3ANT - chains A and B; structure by X-ray diffraction, 2.40 A resolution.

[Chain A (and B)]
Name: Epoxide hydrolase 2
From: Homo sapiens
Notes: EC 3.3.2.10; fragment: hydrolase domain; chain B of this document is another copy of the same molecule, construct and numbering; everything in this record applies to it too
UniProtKB: P34913 (HYES_HUMAN); residue numbers follow UniProt; this construct covers 230-555
Chain sequence (336 residues; numbered 220 to 555; the number before each row is that of its first residue):
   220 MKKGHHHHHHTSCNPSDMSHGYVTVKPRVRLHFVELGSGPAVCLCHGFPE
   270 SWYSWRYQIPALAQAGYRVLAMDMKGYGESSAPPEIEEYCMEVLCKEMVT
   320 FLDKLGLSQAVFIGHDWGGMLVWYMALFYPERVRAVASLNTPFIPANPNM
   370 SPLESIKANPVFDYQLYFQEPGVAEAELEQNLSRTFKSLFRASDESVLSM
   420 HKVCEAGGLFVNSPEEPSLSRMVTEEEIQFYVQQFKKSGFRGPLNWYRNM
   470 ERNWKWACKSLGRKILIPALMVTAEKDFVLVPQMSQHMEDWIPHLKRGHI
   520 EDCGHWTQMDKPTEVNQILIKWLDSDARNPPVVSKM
Unresolved in the structure: 220-231, 546-555
Sequence notes: expression tag (220-229)
Small-molecule neighbours: S82 (4-[3-(1-methylethyl)-1,2,4-oxadiazol-5-yl]-N-[(1S,2R)-2-phenylcyclopropyl]piperidine-1-carboxamide): Phe267, Pro268, Asp335, Trp336, Met339, Thr360, Ile363, Phe381, Tyr383, Gln384, Phe387, Leu408, Met419, Leu428, Tyr466, Val498, Leu499, Met503, His524, Trp525
Swiss-Prot annotation at these positions:
  - motif: Ser553 to Met555 (Microbody targeting signal)
  - active site: Asp335 (Nucleophile), Tyr466 (Proton donor), His524 (Proton acceptor)
  - binding site (substrate): Tyr383
  - modified residue: Ser370 (Phosphoserine), Lys421 (N6-succinyllysine), Lys455 (N6-succinyllysine), Lys554 (N6-succinyllysine)
  - lipidation: Cys522 (S-(15-deoxy-Delta12,14-prostaglandin J2-9-yl)cysteine)

[How chain A and chain B interact]
Residue-residue contacts - 41 pairs, chain A then chain B:
  Ser235(A) - Thr243(B)
  Ser235(A) - Lys323(B)  hydrogen bond (backbone-side chain)
  Asp236(A) - Lys323(B)  salt bridge
  Ser238(A) - Tyr241(B)
  Ser238(A) - Val242(B)
  Ser238(A) - Phe252(B)
  Ser238(A) - Lys323(B)
  Ser238(A) - Leu324(B)
  His239(A) - His239(B)
  His239(A) - Gly240(B)
  His239(A) - Tyr241(B)  hydrogen bond (backbone-backbone)
  Gly240(A) - His239(B)
  Tyr241(A) - Ser238(B)
  Tyr241(A) - His239(B)  hydrogen bond (backbone-backbone)
  Tyr241(A) - Tyr241(B)  hydrophobic
  Val242(A) - Ser238(B)
  Phe252(A) - Ser238(B)
  Glu254(A) - Glu254(B)
  Glu254(A) - Arg287(B)  salt bridge
  Leu255(A) - Lys323(B)
  Leu255(A) - Leu324(B)
  Leu255(A) - Gly325(B)
  Gly256(A) - Arg287(B)  hydrogen bond (backbone-side chain)
  Gly256(A) - Leu324(B)  hydrogen bond (backbone-backbone)
  Gly256(A) - Gly325(B)
  Gly256(A) - Leu326(B)
  Ser257(A) - Leu326(B)
  Arg287(A) - Glu254(B)  salt bridge
  Arg287(A) - Gly256(B)  hydrogen bond (side chain-backbone)
  Arg287(A) - Arg287(B)
  Lys323(A) - Ser235(B)  hydrogen bond (side chain-backbone)
  Lys323(A) - Asp236(B)  salt bridge
  Lys323(A) - Ser238(B)
  Lys323(A) - Leu255(B)
  Leu324(A) - Ser238(B)
  Leu324(A) - Glu254(B)
  Leu324(A) - Leu255(B)
  Leu324(A) - Gly256(B)  hydrogen bond (backbone-backbone)
  Gly325(A) - Leu255(B)
  Gly325(A) - Gly256(B)
  Leu326(A) - Ser257(B)
Other interface residues (no listed pair), chain A (19 interface residues in all): Met237, Thr243
Other interface residues (no listed pair), chain B (19 interface residues in all): Met237

[In short]
Chain A and chain B each contribute 19 residues to their interface; the contacts include 8 hydrogen bonds and
4 salt bridges. Polar pairs include Asp236(A)-Lys323(B), Glu254(A)-Arg287(B) and Ser235(A)-Lys323(B). Ligands
of chain A: compound S82.
Both chains are Epoxide hydrolase 2 (Homo sapiens). Entry 3ANT (Human soluble epoxide hydrolase in complex
with a synthetic inhibitor) was determined by X-ray diffraction, deposited together with 3ANS.
